6TQO - chains G and K of the 15 polymer chains in the assembly; structure by electron microscopy, 3.80 A resolution.

# Chain G
Name: Transcription termination/antitermination protein NusG
Source organism: Escherichia coli
Reference sequence: V0ZS55 (V0ZS55_ECOLX); residues 1-181 here = UniProt positions 1-181
Sequence (184 residues; each row starts with the number of its first residue; numbers below 1 keep their minus sign (Leu-2 is residue -2)):
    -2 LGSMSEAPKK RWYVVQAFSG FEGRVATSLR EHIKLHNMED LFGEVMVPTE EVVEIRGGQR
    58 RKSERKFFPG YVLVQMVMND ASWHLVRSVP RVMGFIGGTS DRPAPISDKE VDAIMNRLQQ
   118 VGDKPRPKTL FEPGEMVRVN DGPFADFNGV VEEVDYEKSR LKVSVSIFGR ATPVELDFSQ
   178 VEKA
Unresolved in the structure: -2 to 3
Construct notes: expression tag (-2 to 0)

# Chain K
Molecule: ntDNA
Sequence (35 nucleotides; numbered -20 to 14; the number before each row is that of its first residue; numbers below 1 keep their minus sign (DG-20 is residue -20)):
   -20 GCCGAGCAGC ATAGCATTAC TTGTGAGCGG ATAAC
Unresolved in the structure: -20, -8 to -7

# How chain G and chain K interact
Pairs across the interface - 7 pairs, chain G then chain K:
  Phe15(G) - DC-11(K)  phosphate contact
  Phe15(G) - DA-10(K)  phosphate contact
  Phe15(G) - DT-9(K)  phosphate contact
  Ser16(G) - DG-12(K)  sugar contact
  Ser16(G) - DC-11(K)  hydrogen bond to the sugar
  Arg84(G) - DC-6(K)  phosphate contact
  Met90(G) - DA-10(K)  phosphate contact

# In short
The interface between chain G and chain K involves 4 residues on one side and 5 on the other; the contacts
include 1 hydrogen bond. The hydrogen-bonded pair is Ser16(G)-DC-11(K).
Chain G is Transcription termination/antitermination protein NusG (Escherichia coli) and chain K is ntDNA; the
structure, rrn anti-termination complex, was determined by electron microscopy, deposited together with 6TQN.
